6A5R - chains N and c of the 23 polymer chains in the assembly; structure by electron microscopy, 8.70 A resolution (very low resolution: no residue pairs are listed; an interface is given only as per-side residue counts).

== Chain N ==
Molecule: 198-nt DNA strand
Sequence (198 nucleotides; each row starts with the number of its first residue; numbers below 1 keep their minus sign (DG-125 is residue -125)):
  -125 GCTTACGTCA GTCTGGCCAT CTTTGTGTTT GGTGTGTTTG GGTGGTGGCC GTTTTCGTTG
   -65 TTTTTTTCTG TCCGGTGCCT GGTGTCTTGG GTGTAATCCC CTTGGCGGTT AAAACGCGGG
    -5 GGACAGCGCG TACGTGCGTT TAAGCGGTGC TAGAGCTGTC TACGACCAAT TGAGCGGCCT
    55 CGGCACCGGG ATTCTGAT
Disordered / not traced: -125 to -64, -51 to -43

== Chain c ==
Name: Histone H2A type 1-B/E
From: Homo sapiens
UniProt: P04908 (H2A1B_HUMAN); residues 0-129 here correspond to UniProt positions 1-130 (UniProt number = residue number + 1)
Amino-acid sequence (133 residues; row label = number of the first residue in the row; numbers below 1 keep their minus sign (Gly-3 is residue -3)):
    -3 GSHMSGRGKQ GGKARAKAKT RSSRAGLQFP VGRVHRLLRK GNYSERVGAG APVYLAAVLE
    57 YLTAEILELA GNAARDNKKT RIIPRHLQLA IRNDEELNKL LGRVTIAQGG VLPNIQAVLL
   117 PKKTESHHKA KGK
Disordered / not traced: -3 to 15, 119-129
Differences from the reference sequence: expression tag (-3 to -1)
Swiss-Prot annotation at these positions:
  - modified residue: Ser1 (N-acetylserine), Arg3 (Citrulline), Lys5 (N6-(2-hydroxyisobutyryl)lysine), Lys9 (N6-(2-hydroxyisobutyryl)lysine), Lys13 (N6-(beta-hydroxybutyryl)lysine), Lys36 (N6-(2-hydroxyisobutyryl)lysine), Lys74 (N6-(2-hydroxyisobutyryl)lysine), Lys75 (N6-(2-hydroxyisobutyryl)lysine), Lys95 (N6-(2-hydroxyisobutyryl)lysine), Gln104 (N5-methylglutamine), Lys118 (N6-(2-hydroxyisobutyryl)lysine), Lys119 (N6-crotonyllysine), Thr120 (Phosphothreonine), Lys125 (N6-crotonyllysine)
  - cross-link (Glycyl lysine isopeptide (Lys-Gly)): Lys13 (interchain with G-Cter in ubiquitin), Lys15 (interchain with G-Cter in ubiquitin), Lys119 (interchain with G-Cter in ubiquitin)

== Interface between chain N and chain c ==
At this resolution (9 A) residue pairs are not listed: 7 residues of chain N and 9 of chain c lie at the interface.

== Overview ==
7 residues of chain N face 9 of chain c across their interface.
Chain N is a 198-nt DNA strand and chain c is Histone H2A type 1-B/E (Homo sapiens); the structure, RNA
polymerase II elongation complex stalled at SHL(-2) of the nucleosome, was determined by electron microscopy
together with 6A5L, 6A5O, 6A5P, 6A5T, 6A5U and 6INQ from the same study.
